7WT9 - chains H and E of the 3 polymer chains in the assembly; structure by electron microscopy, 4.30 A resolution (low resolution: residue-level contacts below are approximate; hydrogen-bond / salt-bridge calls are withheld).

== Chain H ==
Name: Heavy chain of Fab 9A8
Source organism: Homo sapiens
Notes: antibody fragment or engineered binder
Sequence (122 residues; numbered 2 to 123; the number before each row is that of its first residue):
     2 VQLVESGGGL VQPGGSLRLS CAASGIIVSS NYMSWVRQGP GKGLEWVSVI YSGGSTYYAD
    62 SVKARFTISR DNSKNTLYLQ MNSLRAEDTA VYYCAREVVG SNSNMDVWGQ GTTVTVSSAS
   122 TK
Disulfide bonds: C22-C95

== Chain E ==
Name: Spike glycoprotein
Source organism: Severe acute respiratory syndrome coronavirus 2
Notes: fragment: rbd
UniProtKB: P0DTC2 (SPIKE_SARS2); aligned to UniProt positions 1-1271 over residues 3-1273 (the alignment contains insertions or deletions, so no single offset holds)
Sequence (1271 residues; row label = number of the first residue in the row):
     3 MFVFLVLLPL VSSQCVNLTT RTQLPPAYTN SFTRGVYYPD KVFRSSVLHS TQDLFLPFFS
    63 NVTWFHVISG TNGTKRFDNP VLPFNDGVYF ASIEKSNIIR GWIFGTTLDS KTQSLLIVNN
   123 ATNVVIKVCE FQFCNDPFLD HKNNKSWMES EFRVYSSANN CTFEYVSQPF LMDLEGKQGN
   183 FKNLREFVFK NIDGYFKIYS KHTPINIVRE PEDLPQGFSA LEPLVDLPIG INITRFQTLL
   243 ALHRSYLTPG DSSSGWTAGA AAYYVGYLQP RTFLLKYNEN GTITDAVDCA LDPLSETKCT
   303 LKSFTVEKGI YQTSNFRVQP TESIVRFPNI TNLCPFDEVF NATRFASVYA WNRKRISNCV
   363 ADYSVLYNLA PFFTFKCYGV SPTKLNDLCF TNVYADSFVI RGDEVRQIAP GQTGNIADYN
   423 YKLPDDFTGC VIAWNSNKLD SKVSGNYNYL YRLFRKSNLK PFERDISTEI YQAGNKPCNG
   483 VAGFNCYFPL RSYSFRPTYG VGHQPYRVVV LSFELLHAPA TVCGPKKSTN LVKNKCVNFN
   543 FNGLKGTGVL TESNKKFLPF QQFGRDIADT TDAVRDPQTL EILDITPCSF GGVSVITPGT
   603 NTSNQVAVLY QGVNCTEVPV AIHADQLTPT WRVYSTGSNV FQTRAGCLIG AEYVNNSYEC
   663 DIPIGAGICA SYQTQTKSHR AAASVASQSI IAYTMSLGAE NSVAYSNNSI AIPTNFTISV
   723 TTEILPVSMT KTSVDCTMYI CGDSTECSNL LLQYGSFCTQ LKRALTGIAV EQDKNTQEVF
   783 AQVKQIYKTP PIKYFGGFNF SQILPDPSKP SKRSPIEDLL FNKVTLADAG FIKQYGDCLG
   843 DIAARDLICA QKFKGLTVLP PLLTDEMIAQ YTSALLAGTI TSGWTFGAGP ALQIPFPMQM
   903 AYRFNGIGVT QNVLYENQKL IANQFNSAIG KIQDSLSSTP SALGKLQDVV NHNAQALNTL
   963 VKQLSSKFGA ISSVLNDIFS RLDPPEAEVQ IDRLITGRLQ SLQTYVTQQL IRAAEIRASA
  1023 NLAATKMSEC VLGQSKRVDF CGKGYHLMSF PQSAPHGVVF LHVTYVPAQE KNFTTAPAIC
  1083 HDGKAHFPRE GVFVSNGTHW FVTQRNFYEP QIITTDNTFV SGNCDVVIGI VNNTVYDPLQ
  1143 PELDSFKEEL DKYFKNHTSP DVDLGDISGI NASVVNIQKE IDRLNEVAKN LNESLIDLQE
  1203 LGKYEQYIKW PWYIWLGFIA GLIAIVMVTI MLCCMTSCCS CLKGCCSCGS CCKFDEDDSE
  1263 PVLKGVKLHY T
Disordered / not traced: 3-329, 531-1273
Differences from the reference sequence: variant V69 (Ala67 in P0DTC2), I95 (Thr in P0DTC2), D142 (Gly in P0DTC2), I209 (Leu212 in P0DTC2), D339 (Gly in P0DTC2), L371 (Ser in P0DTC2), P373 (Ser in P0DTC2), F375 (Ser in P0DTC2), N417 (Lys in P0DTC2), K440 (Asn in P0DTC2), S446 (Gly in P0DTC2), N477 (Ser in P0DTC2), K478 (Thr in P0DTC2), A484 (Glu in P0DTC2), R493 (Gln in P0DTC2), S496 (Gly in P0DTC2), R498 (Gln in P0DTC2), Y501 (Asn in P0DTC2), H505 (Tyr in P0DTC2), K547 (Thr in P0DTC2), G614 (Asp in P0DTC2), Y655 (His in P0DTC2), K679 (Asn in P0DTC2), H681 (Pro in P0DTC2), K764 (Asn in P0DTC2), Y796 (Asp in P0DTC2), K856 (Asn in P0DTC2), H954 (Gln in P0DTC2), K969 (Asn in P0DTC2), F981 (Leu in P0DTC2); insertion (212-214); engineered mutation A683 (Arg in P0DTC2), A685 (Arg in P0DTC2), P817 (Phe in P0DTC2), P892 (Ala in P0DTC2), P899 (Ala in P0DTC2), P942 (Ala in P0DTC2), P986 (Lys in P0DTC2), P987 (Val in P0DTC2)
Disulfide bonds: C336-C361, C379-C432, C391-C525, C480-C488

== Interface between chain H and chain E ==
Pairs across the interface - 25 pairs, chain H then chain E:
  G26(H) - G476(E)
  G26(H) - N477(E)
  I27(H) - G476(E)
  I27(H) - N487(E)
  S31(H) - K458(E)
  Y33(H) - N417(E)
  Y33(H) - Y421(E)
  Y33(H) - L455(E)
  Y33(H) - F456(E)
  Y52(H) - Y421(E)
  S53(H) - Y421(E)
  S53(H) - K458(E)
  G54(H) - D420(E)
  G54(H) - Y421(E)
  G54(H) - N460(E)
  S56(H) - T415(E)
  Y58(H) - T415(E)
  Y58(H) - G416(E)
  G101(H) - L455(E)
  S102(H) - R493(E)
  N103(H) - R493(E)
  S104(H) - Y489(E)
  S104(H) - R493(E)
  N105(H) - F486(E)
  M106(H) - Y489(E)
Interface residues without a listed pair, chain H (17 interface residues in all): V2, I28
Interface residues without a listed pair, chain E (18 interface residues in all): Q414, Y453, Y473
Interface features reported in the paper:
  - epitope / paratope residues, chain H: Y33(H), Y58(H), G101(H), M106(H)
  - epitope / paratope residues, chain E: T415(E), Y421(E), L455(E), F456(E), Y489(E), R493(E)

== In short ==
Chain H and chain E form an interface of 17 and 18 residues respectively. From the paper: epitope/paratope
residues Y33(H), Y58(H) and T415(E) among others.
Here chain H is Heavy chain of Fab 9A8 (Homo sapiens) and chain E is Spike glycoprotein (Severe acute
respiratory syndrome coronavirus 2). Entry 7WT9 (SARS-CoV-2 Omicron variant spike RBD in complex with Fab 9A8)
was determined by electron microscopy (same publication as 7WT7 and 7WT8).
